Entry 3RUQ (X-ray diffraction, 2.80 A resolution); this record covers chains A and B of the 4 polymer chains in the assembly.

[Chain A (and B)]
Name: Chaperonin
Source organism: Methanococcus maripaludis
Notes: chain B of this document is another copy of the same molecule, construct and numbering; everything in this record applies to it too
Reference sequence: Q877G8 (Q877G8_METMI); residues 1-543 here = UniProt positions 1-543
Sequence (543 residues; each row starts with the number of its first residue):
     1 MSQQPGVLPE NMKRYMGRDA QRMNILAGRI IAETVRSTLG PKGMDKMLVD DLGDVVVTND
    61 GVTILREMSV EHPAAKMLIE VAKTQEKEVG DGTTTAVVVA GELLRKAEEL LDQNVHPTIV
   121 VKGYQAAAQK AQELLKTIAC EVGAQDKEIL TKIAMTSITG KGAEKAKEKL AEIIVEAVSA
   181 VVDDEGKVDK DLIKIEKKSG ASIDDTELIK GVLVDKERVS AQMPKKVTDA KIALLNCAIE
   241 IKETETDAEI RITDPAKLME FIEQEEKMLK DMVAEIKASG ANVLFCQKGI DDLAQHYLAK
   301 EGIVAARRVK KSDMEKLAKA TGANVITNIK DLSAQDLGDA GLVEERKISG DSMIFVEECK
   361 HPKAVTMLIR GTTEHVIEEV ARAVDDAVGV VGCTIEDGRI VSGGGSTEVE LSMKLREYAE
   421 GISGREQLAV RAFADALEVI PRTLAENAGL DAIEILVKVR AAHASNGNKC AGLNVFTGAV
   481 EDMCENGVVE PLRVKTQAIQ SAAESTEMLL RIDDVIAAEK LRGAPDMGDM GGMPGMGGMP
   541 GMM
Unresolved in the structure: 1-3, 520-543
Ion coordination: Mg2+: D91 (together with ADP)
Small-molecule neighbours: ADP (adenosine-5'-diphosphate): T38, L39, G40, P41, N59, D91, G92, T93, T94, T95, T156, T159, K161, G403, G404, G405, I440, L444, L473, M483, V488, E490, K495
What the authors report for this chain:
  - conformationally variable residues (loop rearrangement): G160 to K169
  - mutagenesis - G160S, K161A, E164A: decreased catalytic activity on ATP
  - mutagenesis - K161A, E164A: decreased binding to ATP
  - mutagenesis - G160S: unchanged binding to ATP
  - catalytic residues: D60, D386 (citing earlier work)

[Chain A / chain B interface]
Residue-residue contacts (117; chain A residue first):
  Y15(A) - Q4(B)
  Y15(A) - P5(B)
  A27(A) - V7(B)  hydrophobic
  I30(A) - V7(B)  hydrophobic
  T34(A) - R14(B)
  S37(A) - D513(B)
  K42(A) - T118(B)  hydrogen bond
  K42(A) - I119(B)
  G43(A) - R511(B)
  M44(A) - P117(B)  hydrophobic
  M44(A) - T118(B)
  M44(A) - R511(B)
  M44(A) - D513(B)
  D45(A) - R511(B)  salt bridge
  D45(A) - I512(B)
  D45(A) - D513(B)  hydrogen bond (backbone-backbone)
  D45(A) - D514(B)
  K46(A) - D513(B)  salt bridge
  K46(A) - D514(B)  salt bridge
  M47(A) - M23(B)  hydrophobic
  M47(A) - N24(B)
  M47(A) - P73(B)  hydrophobic
  M47(A) - I512(B)  hydrophobic
  M47(A) - D514(B)  hydrogen bond (backbone-backbone)
  M47(A) - V515(B)
  M47(A) - I516(B)  hydrogen bond (backbone-backbone)
  L48(A) - I516(B)
  V49(A) - P73(B)  hydrophobic
  V49(A) - I516(B)  hydrogen bond (backbone-backbone)
  V49(A) - A517(B)
  V49(A) - A518(B)  hydrogen bond (backbone-backbone)
  D50(A) - A518(B)
  D51(A) - A518(B)
  D51(A) - E519(B)
  G53(A) - K76(B)  hydrogen bond (backbone-side chain)
  V55(A) - P73(B)  hydrophobic
  V57(A) - M508(B)  hydrophobic
  N59(A) - R511(B)
  M68(A) - L8(B)  hydrophobic
  S69(A) - P9(B)
  V70(A) - V7(B)
  H72(A) - P5(B)
  H72(A) - G6(B)
  H72(A) - V7(B)
  G160(A) - R511(B)  hydrogen bond (backbone-side chain)
  K161(A) - R511(B)
  G162(A) - R511(B)
  E164(A) - R511(B)  salt bridge
  K165(A) - Q125(B)
  K165(A) - Q129(B)
  S199(A) - K87(B)
  S199(A) - E88(B)  hydrogen bond
  G200(A) - E88(B)
  G200(A) - Q497(B)  hydrogen bond (backbone-side chain)
  A201(A) - Q497(B)
  A201(A) - Q500(B)
  S202(A) - Q500(B)
  S202(A) - E504(B)
  I203(A) - E504(B)  hydrogen bond (backbone-side chain)
  Q222(A) - N324(B)
  Q222(A) - V325(B)
  K226(A) - E185(B)  salt bridge
  E243(A) - E245(B)
  E243(A) - T246(B)
  E249(A) - D247(B)
  E249(A) - E249(B)
  I250(A) - D247(B)  hydrogen bond (backbone-backbone)
  I250(A) - A248(B)
  I250(A) - E249(B)  hydrogen bond (backbone-backbone)
  R251(A) - E249(B)  salt bridge
  R251(A) - R251(B)
  I252(A) - E249(B)  hydrogen bond (backbone-backbone)
  I252(A) - I250(B)
  I252(A) - R251(B)  hydrogen bond (backbone-backbone)
  T253(A) - R251(B)
  T253(A) - K257(B)
  T253(A) - F261(B)
  D254(A) - F261(B)
  P255(A) - E260(B)
  P255(A) - F261(B)  hydrophobic
  P255(A) - Q264(B)
  L258(A) - M268(B)  hydrophobic
  M259(A) - M268(B)  hydrophobic
  F261(A) - T244(B)
  I262(A) - K242(B)
  I262(A) - T244(B)
  E265(A) - T244(B)
  E265(A) - E245(B)  hydrogen bond (side chain-backbone)
  E265(A) - T246(B)  hydrogen bond
  E266(A) - K242(B)  salt bridge
  E266(A) - K330(B)  salt bridge
  D292(A) - T327(B)  hydrogen bond (backbone-side chain)
  L293(A) - K242(B)
  L293(A) - N328(B)
  H296(A) - I326(B)
  H296(A) - T327(B)
  H296(A) - N328(B)
  H296(A) - D331(B)
  Y297(A) - N328(B)
  K300(A) - D331(B)  salt bridge
  K347(A) - D189(B)  salt bridge
  K347(A) - D191(B)  salt bridge
  S349(A) - K87(B)  hydrogen bond (backbone-side chain)
  S349(A) - E88(B)
  G371(A) - E504(B)
  T372(A) - T84(B)  hydrogen bond (backbone-side chain)
  T372(A) - Q497(B)
  T372(A) - Q500(B)
  T372(A) - S501(B)
  T372(A) - E504(B)  hydrogen bond
  T373(A) - E80(B)
  T373(A) - V81(B)
  T373(A) - T84(B)
  E374(A) - E80(B)  hydrogen bond (backbone-side chain)
  H375(A) - M77(B)
  H375(A) - E80(B)  salt bridge
  V376(A) - E504(B)
Interface residues without a listed pair, chain A (72 interface residues in all): M23, I31, E71, A75, I241, A248, D291, E344, D351, N447
Interface residues without a listed pair, chain B (64 interface residues in all): A74, H116, S505, L510

[Summary]
Chain A and chain B form an interface of 72 and 64 residues respectively, with 22 hydrogen bonds and 12 salt
bridges. Polar contacts include D45(A)-R511(B), K46(A)-D513(B) and K46(A)-D514(B). Chain A binds ADP. The
paper reports catalytic residues D60(A) and D386(A); G160S, K161A and E164A of chain A reduce catalytic
activity on ATP.
Both chains are Chaperonin (Methanococcus maripaludis). Entry 3RUQ (Crystal structure of Cpn-WT in complex
with ADP from Methanococcus maripaludis) was determined by X-ray diffraction (same publication as 3RUS, 3RUV
and 3RUW).
